Entry 8JF2 (electron microscopy, 3.50 A resolution); this record covers chains B and C of the 8 polymer chains in the assembly.

[Chain B (and C)]
Name: Teichoic acid D-alanyltransferase
From: Streptococcus thermophilus LMG 18311
Notes: EC 2.3.1.-; chain C of this document is another copy of the same molecule, construct and numbering; everything in this record applies to it too
UniProt: Q5M4V4 (DLTB_STRT2); numbering as in UniProt (aligned over 1-415)
Sequence (440 residues; each row starts with the number of its first residue; numbers below 1 keep their minus sign (Met-24 is residue -24)):
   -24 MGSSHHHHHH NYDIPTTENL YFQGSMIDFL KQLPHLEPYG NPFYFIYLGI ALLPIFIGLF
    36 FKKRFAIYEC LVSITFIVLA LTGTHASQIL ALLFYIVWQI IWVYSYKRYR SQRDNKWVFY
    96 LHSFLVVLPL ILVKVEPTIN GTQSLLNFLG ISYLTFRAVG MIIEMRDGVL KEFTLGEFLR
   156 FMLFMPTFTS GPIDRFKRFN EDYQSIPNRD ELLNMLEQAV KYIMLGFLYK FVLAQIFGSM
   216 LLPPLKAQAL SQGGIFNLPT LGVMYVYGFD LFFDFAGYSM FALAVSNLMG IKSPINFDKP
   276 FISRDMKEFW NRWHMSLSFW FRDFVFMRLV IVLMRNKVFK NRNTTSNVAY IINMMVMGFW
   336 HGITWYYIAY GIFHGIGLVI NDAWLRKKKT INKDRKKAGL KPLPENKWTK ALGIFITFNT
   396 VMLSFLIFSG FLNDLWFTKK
Unresolved in the structure: -24 to -4
Construct notes: initiating methionine (-24); expression tag (-23 to 0)
UniProt features mapped onto this chain:
  - active site: His336
  - mutagenesis: Val305 to Ile306 (Reduced binding to DltC), Val305 (V305D: Reduced binding to DltC)
Residues lining bound ligands:
  - diacyl glycerol (DGA): Leu8, Tyr43, Leu46, Ile49, Thr50, Val53, Leu54, Leu68
  - phosphatidylglycerol (PGT; (1S)-2-{[{[(2R)-2,3-dihydroxypropyl]oxy}(hydroxy)phosphoryl]oxy}-1-[(palmitoyloxy)methyl]ethyl stearate), molecule 1: Leu28, Ile32, Phe36
  - phosphatidylglycerol (PGT), molecule 2: Phe94, Tyr95, Ser98, Phe99, Val102, Leu105, Ile106, Lys109, Val110, Phe131, Val134, Ile138, Arg141, Trp295, Val300, Arg303, Val331, Phe334, Trp335, Ile338
Reported in the primary citation:
  - mutagenesis - I42R, L46R, M199A, L200R: decreased growth
  - catalytic residues: His289, His336 (citing earlier work)

[Chain B / chain C interface]
Contacting residue pairs (8; chain B residue first):
  Glu192(B) with Lys38(C)
  Met199(B) with Tyr43(C), hydrophobic; Leu46(C), hydrophobic
  Ile211(B) with Phe4(C), hydrophobic
  Met215(B) with Gln-2(C); Phe4(C), hydrophobic
  Pro219(B) with Phe-3(C); Gln-2(C)
Also at the interface, not in a pair above, chain B (7 interface residues in all): Lys196, Leu203
Also at the interface, not in a pair above, chain C (8 interface residues in all): Met1, Ile42

[Overview]
7 residues of chain B face 8 of chain C across their interface. Chain B binds diacyl glycerol and
phosphatidylglycerol. From UniProt: active-site residue His336(B) and 2 mutagenesis sites on chain B. The
paper reports catalytic residues His289(B) and His336(B); I42R, L46R and M199A of chain B, among others,
reduce growth.
Both chains are Teichoic acid D-alanyltransferase (Streptococcus thermophilus LMG 18311). Entry 8JF2 (Cryo-EM
structure of tetrameric DltB/DltC complex) was determined by electron microscopy (same publication as 8JES and
8JEM).
